1OHE - chains A and B; structure by X-ray diffraction, 2.20 A resolution.

[Chain A]
Protein: CDC14B2 phosphatase
Source organism: Homo sapiens
Notes: fragment: core domain, residues 39-386
UniProtKB: O60729 (O60729); numbering as in UniProt (aligned over 39-386)
Amino-acid sequence (348 residues; row label = number of the first residue in the row):
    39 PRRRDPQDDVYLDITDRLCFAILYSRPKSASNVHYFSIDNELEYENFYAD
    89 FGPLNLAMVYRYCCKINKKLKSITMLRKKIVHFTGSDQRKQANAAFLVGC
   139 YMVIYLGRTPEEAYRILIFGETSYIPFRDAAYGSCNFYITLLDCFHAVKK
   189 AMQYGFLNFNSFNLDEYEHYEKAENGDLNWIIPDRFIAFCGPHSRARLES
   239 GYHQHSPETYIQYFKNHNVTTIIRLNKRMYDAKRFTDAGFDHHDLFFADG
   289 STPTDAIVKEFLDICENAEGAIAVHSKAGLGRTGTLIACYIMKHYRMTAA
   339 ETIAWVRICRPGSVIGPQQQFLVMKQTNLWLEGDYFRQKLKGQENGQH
Not modelled in the structure: 39-41, 381-386
Construct notes: conflict Ser314 (Cys in O60729)
From the paper describing this entry:
  - catalytic residues: Asp287
  - specificity-determining residues: Phe85, Tyr170, Leu318, Ile353
  - mutagenesis - F85A (11-fold), E206A (2-fold), E209A (2-fold), D215A (2-fold): decreased catalytic activity with Peptide ligand (chain B)
  - specificity-determining residues: Gly288 (proposed by the authors, not directly observed)

[Chain B]
Protein: Peptide ligand
Amino-acid sequence (4 residues; numbered 0 to 3; the number before each row is that of its first residue; numbering starts at 0):
     0 XASP
Modified / non-standard residues: ACE (acetyl group) at position 0; Ser2 (phosphoserine; SEP)

[Chain A / chain B interface]
Residue-residue contacts (18; chain A residue first):
  Phe85(A) - Pro3(B)  hydrophobic
  Asp287(A) - Ala1(B)
  Asp287(A) - Ser2(B)  hydrogen bond (side chain-backbone)
  Gly288(A) - ACE_0(B)
  Gly288(A) - Ala1(B)
  Ser314(A) - Ser2(B)
  Lys315(A) - Ser2(B)
  Ala316(A) - Ser2(B)
  Ala316(A) - Pro3(B)
  Gly317(A) - Ser2(B)
  Leu318(A) - Ser2(B)
  Leu318(A) - Pro3(B)  hydrophobic
  Gly319(A) - Ser2(B)
  Arg320(A) - Ser2(B)
  Ile353(A) - ACE_0(B)
  Ile353(A) - Ala1(B)
  Ile353(A) - Pro3(B)
  Pro355(A) - ACE_0(B)
Interface residues without a listed pair, chain A (14 interface residues in all): Tyr170, Gly354
From the paper, about this interface:
  - interface residues, chain A: Phe85(A), Tyr170(A), Asp287(A), Leu318(A), Ile353(A)

[Overview]
Chain A and chain B form an interface of 14 and 4 residues respectively, with 1 hydrogen bond. The
hydrogen-bonded pair is Asp287(A)-Ser2(B). From the paper: the catalytic residue Asp287(A); F85A, E206A and
E209A of chain A, among others, reduce catalytic activity with Peptide ligand (chain B).
Here chain A is CDC14B2 phosphatase (Homo sapiens) and chain B is Peptide ligand. Entry 1OHE (Structure of
cdc14b phosphatase with a peptide ligand) was determined by X-ray diffraction together with 1OHC and 1OHD from
the same study.
